PDB entry 7QGQ | electron crystallography | chains A and K of the 24 polymer chains in the assembly

== Chain A ==
Name: Precursor of the S-layer proteins
Organism: Clostridioides difficile 630
UniProtKB: Q183M8 (Q183M8_CLOD6); residues 1-318 here correspond to UniProt positions 25-342 (UniProt number = residue number + 24)
Chain sequence (318 residues; row label = number of the first residue in the row):
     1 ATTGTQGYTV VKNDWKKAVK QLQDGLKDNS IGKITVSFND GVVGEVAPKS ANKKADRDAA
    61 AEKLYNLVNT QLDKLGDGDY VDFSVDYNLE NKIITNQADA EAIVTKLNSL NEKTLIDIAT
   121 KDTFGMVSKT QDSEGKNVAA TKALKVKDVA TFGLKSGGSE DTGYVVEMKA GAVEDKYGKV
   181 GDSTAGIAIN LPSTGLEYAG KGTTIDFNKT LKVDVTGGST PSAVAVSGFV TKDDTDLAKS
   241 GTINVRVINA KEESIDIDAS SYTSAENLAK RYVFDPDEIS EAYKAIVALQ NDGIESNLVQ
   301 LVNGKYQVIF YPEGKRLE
What the authors report for this chain:
  - mutagenesis - F274A: decreased localization to cell surface

== Chain K ==
Name: Precursor of the S-layer proteins
Organism: Clostridioides difficile 630
UniProtKB: Q183M8 (Q183M8_CLOD6); residues 2-374 here correspond to UniProt positions 347-719 (UniProt number = residue number + 345)
Chain sequence (373 residues; numbered 2 to 374; the number before each row is that of its first residue):
     2 NDTIASQDTP AKVVIKANKL KDLKDYVDDL KTYNNTYSNV VTVAGEDRIE TAIELSSKYY
    62 NSDDKNAITD KAVNDIVLVG STSIVDGLVA SPLASEKTAP LLLTSKDKLD SSVKSEIKRV
   122 MNLKSDTGIN TSKKVYLAGG VNSISKDVEN ELKNMGLKVT RLSGEDRYET SLAIADEIGL
   182 DNDKAFVVGG TGLADAMSIA PVASQLKDGD ATPIVVVDGK AKEISDDAKS FLGTSDVDII
   242 GGKNSVSKEI EESIDSATGK TPDRISGDDR QATNAEVLKE DDYFTDGEVV NYFVAKDGST
   302 KEDQLVDALA AAPIAGRFKE SPAPIILATD TLSSDQNVAV SKAVPKDGGT NLVQVGKGIA
   362 SSVINKMKDL LDM
What the authors report for this chain:
  - mutagenesis - Y27A: decreased localization to cell surface

== Interface between chain A and chain K ==
Residue-residue contacts - 20 pairs, chain A then chain K:
  Asn13(A) - Ser231(K)
  Asn13(A) - Phe232(K)
  Asp14(A) - Gly234(K)
  Asp14(A) - Thr235(K)
  Lys16(A) - Asp182(K)
  Lys17(A) - Asp184(K)
  Lys17(A) - Thr235(K)
  Lys20(A) - Asp182(K)
  Lys251(A) - Asp227(K)
  Lys251(A) - Ser231(K)
  Glu252(A) - Thr235(K)
  Ser254(A) - Ser257(K)
  Ser254(A) - Ala258(K)
  Ser254(A) - Gly260(K)
  Ala259(A) - Glu253(K)
  Ala259(A) - Ser257(K)
  Ser260(A) - Glu253(K)
  Ser261(A) - Glu224(K)
  Ser261(A) - Glu253(K)
  Ser261(A) - Ser257(K)
Interface residues without a listed pair, chain A (12 interface residues in all): Asp256
Interface residues without a listed pair, chain K (13 interface residues in all): Thr259
The authors on this interface:
  - hot spots on chain A (mutagenesis) - F274A: decreased binding to Precursor of the S-layer proteins (chain K)
  - hot spots on chain K (mutagenesis) - Y27A: decreased binding to Precursor of the S-layer proteins (chain A)

== In short ==
12 residues of chain A face 13 of chain K across their interface. From the paper: F274A of chain A reduces
localization to cell surface; Y27A of chain K reduces localization to cell surface.
Here chain A is Precursor of the S-layer proteins and chain K is Precursor of the S-layer proteins, both from
Clostridioides difficile 630. Entry 7QGQ (Extended H/L (SLPH/SLPL) complex from C. difficile (CD630 strain)
fit into R20291 S-layer negative stain map) was determined by electron crystallography.
